Entry 6ISP (X-ray diffraction, 1.88 A resolution); this record covers chain D.

# Chain D
Molecule: Lipase B
From: Pseudozyma antarctica
Notes: EC 3.1.1.3
Reference sequence: P41365 (LIPB_PSEA2); residues 1-317 here correspond to UniProt positions 26-342 (UniProt number = residue number + 25)
Amino-acid sequence (321 residues; each row starts with the number of its first residue; numbers below 1 keep their minus sign (Gly-3 is residue -3)):
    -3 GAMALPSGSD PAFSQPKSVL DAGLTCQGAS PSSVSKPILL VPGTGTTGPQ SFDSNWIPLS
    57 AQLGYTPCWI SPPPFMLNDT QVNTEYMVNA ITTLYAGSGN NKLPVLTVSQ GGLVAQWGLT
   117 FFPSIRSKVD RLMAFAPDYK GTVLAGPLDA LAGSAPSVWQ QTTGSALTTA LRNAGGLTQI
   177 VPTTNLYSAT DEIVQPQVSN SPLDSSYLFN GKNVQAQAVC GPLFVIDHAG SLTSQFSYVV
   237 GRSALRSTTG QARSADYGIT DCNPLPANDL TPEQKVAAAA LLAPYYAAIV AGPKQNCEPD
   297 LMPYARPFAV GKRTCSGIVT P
Not modelled in the structure: -3 to -1, 317
Disulfides: Cys22-Cys64, Cys216-Cys258, Cys293-Cys311
Differences from the reference sequence: expression tag (-3 to 0); engineered mutation Ala57 (Thr82 in P41365), Thr89 (Ala114 in P41365), Val104 (Trp129 in P41365), Gly149 (Val174 in P41365), Tyr281 (Ala306 in P41365), Tyr282 (Ala307 in P41365)
Ion coordination: Ca2+: Asp223 (shared with 1 residue of chain A)
Ligand contacts: n,N-bis(3-D-gluconamidopropyl)deoxycholamide (CPQ): Ala185, Thr186, Val194, Ser195, Asn196, Gln213, Ala214, Pro218, Leu219, Phe220, Val221
Curated features (UniProtKB/Swiss-Prot):
  - active site: Ser105, Asp187, His224
  - glycosylation: Asn74 (N-linked (GlcNAc...) asparagine)
Reported in the primary citation:
  - catalytic residues: Ser105, His224 (from molecular simulation)
  - catalytic residues: Asp187 (citing earlier work)
  - mutagenesis - S105C: decreased catalytic activity
  - mutagenesis - W104V/S105C/A281Y/A282Y (a factor of 3.2), W104V/S105C/V149G/A281Y/A282Y: increased catalytic activity
  - binding site for n,N-bis(3-D-gluconamidopropyl)deoxycholamide: Pro280 (from molecular simulation)

# Overview
Chain D binds n,N-bis(3-D-gluconamidopropyl)deoxycholamide. From UniProt: 3 active-site residues. The paper
reports catalytic residues Ser105, His224 and Asp187; W104V/S105C/A281Y/A282Y and
W104V/S105C/V149G/A281Y/A282Y increase catalytic activity.
Chain D is Lipase B (Pseudozyma antarctica); the structure, structure of Candida antarctica Lipase B mutant,
was determined by X-ray diffraction (same publication as 6ISQ and 6ISR).
